Entry 5HO4 (X-ray diffraction, 1.85 A resolution); this record covers chains A and B.

Chain A:
Name: Heterogeneous nuclear ribonucleoproteins A2/B1
UniProtKB: P22626 (ROA2_HUMAN); residue numbers follow UniProt; this construct covers 15-193
Amino-acid sequence (179 residues; each row starts with the number of its first residue):
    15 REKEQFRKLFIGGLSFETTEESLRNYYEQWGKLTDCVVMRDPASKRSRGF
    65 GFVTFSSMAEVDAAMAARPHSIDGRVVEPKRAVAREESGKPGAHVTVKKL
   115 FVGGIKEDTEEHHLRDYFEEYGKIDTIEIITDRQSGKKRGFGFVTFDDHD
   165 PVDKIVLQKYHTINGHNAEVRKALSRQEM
Curated features (UniProtKB/Swiss-Prot):
  - modified residue: Ser29 (Phosphoserine), Arg38 (Omega-N-methylarginine), Ser85 (Phosphoserine), Lys104 (N6,N6-dimethyllysine), Thr140 (Phosphothreonine), Ser149 (Phosphoserine), Thr159 (Phosphothreonine), Lys168 (N6-acetyllysine), Lys173 (N6-acetyllysine), Thr176 (Phosphothreonine), Ser189 (Phosphoserine)
  - cross-link (Glycyl lysine isopeptide (Lys-Gly)): Lys22 (interchain with G-Cter in SUMO2), Lys104 (interchain with G-Cter in SUMO2), Lys112 (interchain with G-Cter in SUMO2), Lys120 (interchain with G-Cter in SUMO2), Lys137 (interchain with G-Cter in SUMO2), Lys152 (interchain with G-Cter in SUMO2), Lys168 (interchain with G-Cter in SUMO2), Lys173 (interchain with G-Cter in SUMO2), Lys186 (interchain with G-Cter in SUMO2)
What the authors report for this chain:
  - binding site for the 10-nt RNA strand (chain B): Gln19, Glu92, Lys94, Val97, Arg99, Ser102, Lys113, Phe115, Lys120, Arg153, Phe157, Asn181, Glu183, Arg185, Lys186, Leu188, Met193
  - contacts within the chain: Phe20-Leu171 (hydrophobic contact), Asp76-Lys168 (salt bridge), Arg82-Asp162 (salt bridge), Arg95-Asp164 (salt bridge)

Chain B:
Molecule: 10-nt RNA strand
Sequence (10 nucleotides; numbered 1 to 10; the number before each row is that of its first residue):
     1 AAGGACUAGC

Chain A / chain B interface:
Pairs across the interface - 30 pairs, chain A then chain B:
  Gln19(A) with G3(B), hydrogen bond to the base
  Lys22(A) with G3(B), hydrogen bond to the base; G4(B), hydrogen bond to the base
  Phe24(A) with A1(B), phosphate contact; A2(B), stacking on the base
  Gly26(A) with A1(B), sugar contact
  Gly27(A) with A1(B), hydrogen bond to the sugar
  Asp49(A) with G4(B), hydrogen bond to the base
  Val51(A) with G4(B), base contact
  Met53(A) with G3(B), sugar contact; G4(B), base contact
  Arg62(A) with A1(B), sugar contact; G3(B), salt bridge to the phosphate; G4(B), salt bridge to the phosphate
  Gly63(A) with A1(B), phosphate contact
  Phe64(A) with A1(B), sugar contact; A2(B), sugar contact; G3(B), phosphate contact
  Phe66(A) with A2(B), base contact; G3(B), sugar contact
  Glu92(A) with A1(B), hydrogen bond to the base
  Arg95(A) with A2(B), base contact
  Ala96(A) with A2(B), base contact; G3(B), base contact
  Val97(A) with A2(B), hydrogen bond to the base; G3(B), hydrogen bond to the base
  Arg99(A) with G3(B), hydrogen bond to the sugar; U7(B), hydrogen bond to the base
  Ser102(A) with G3(B), hydrogen bond to the base
  His108(A) with A2(B), stacking on the base
Other interface residues (no listed pair), chain A (22 interface residues in all): Cys50, Lys94, Ala98
Other interface residues (no listed pair), chain B (6 interface residues in all): A5

In short:
22 residues of chain A face 6 of chain B across their interface; the contacts include 11 hydrogen bonds, 2
salt bridges and 2 aromatic stacking contacts. Polar pairs include Gln19(A)-G3(B), Lys22(A)-G3(B) and
Lys22(A)-G4(B). From the paper: a binding site for the 10-nt RNA strand (chain B) at Gln19(A), Glu92(A) and
Lys94(A) among others; contacts within the chain involving Phe20(A), Leu171(A) and Asp76(A) among others.
Chain A is Heterogeneous nuclear ribonucleoproteins A2/B1 and chain B is a 10-nt RNA strand; the structure,
Crystal structure of hnRNPA2B1 in complex with 10-mer RNA, was determined by X-ray diffraction together with
5WWE, 5WWF, 5WWG and 5EN1 from the same study.
